Entry 6FSZ (electron microscopy, 4.60 A resolution (low resolution: residue-level contacts below are approximate; hydrogen-bond / salt-bridge calls are withheld)); this record covers chains AA and BB of the 15 polymer chains in the assembly.

Chain AA:
Molecule: Exosome complex component RRP45
From: Saccharomyces cerevisiae (strain ATCC 204508 / S288c)
Reference sequence: Q05636 (RRP45_YEAST); residues 3-305 here = UniProt positions 3-305
Amino-acid sequence (303 residues; numbered 3 to 305; the number before each row is that of its first residue):
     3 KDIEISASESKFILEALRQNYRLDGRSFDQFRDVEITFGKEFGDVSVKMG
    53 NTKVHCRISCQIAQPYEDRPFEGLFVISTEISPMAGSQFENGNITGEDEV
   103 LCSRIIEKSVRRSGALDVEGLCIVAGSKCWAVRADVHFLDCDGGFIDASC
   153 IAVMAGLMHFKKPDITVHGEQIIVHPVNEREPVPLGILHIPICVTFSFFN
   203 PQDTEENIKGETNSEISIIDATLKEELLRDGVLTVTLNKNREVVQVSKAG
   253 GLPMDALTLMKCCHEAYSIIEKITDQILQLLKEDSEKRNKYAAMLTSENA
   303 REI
Disordered / not traced: 302-305

Chain BB:
Molecule: Exosome complex component SKI6
From: Saccharomyces cerevisiae (strain ATCC 204508 / S288c)
Reference sequence: P46948 (RRP41_YEAST); residues 1-246 here = UniProt positions 1-246
Amino-acid sequence (248 residues; row label = number of the first residue in the row; numbers below 1 keep their minus sign (Gly-1 is residue -1)):
    -1 GHMSRLEIYSPEGLRLDGRRWNELRRFESSINTHPHAADGSSYMEQGNNK
    49 IITLVKGPKEPRLKSQMDTSKALLNVSVNITKFSKFERSKSSHKNERRVL
    99 EIQTSLVRMFEKNVMLNIYPRTVIDIEIHVLEQDGGIMGSLINGITLALI
   149 DAGISMFDYISGISVGLYDTTPLLDTNSLEENAMSTVTLGVVGKSEKLSL
   199 LLVEDKIPLDRLENVLAIGIAGAHRVRDLMDEELRKHAQKRVSNASAR
Disordered / not traced: -1 to 0, 245-246
Construct notes: expression tag (-1 to 0)
Swiss-Prot annotation at these positions:
  - mutagenesis: Lys62 to Ser63 (Impairs RNA-binding (at the proposed ring entry site)), Arg95 to Arg96 (Impairs RNA-binding (at the proposed ring exit site))

How chain AA and chain BB interact:
Contacting residue pairs (60):
  Glu99(AA) - Thr102(BB)
  Val102(AA) - Glu99(BB)
  Leu103(AA) - Thr102(BB)
  Leu103(AA) - Arg106(BB)
  Ser105(AA) - Arg95(BB)
  Arg106(AA) - Arg95(BB)
  Arg106(AA) - Arg96(BB)
  Arg106(AA) - Glu99(BB)
  Lys110(AA) - Glu99(BB)
  Lys110(AA) - Leu200(BB)
  Lys110(AA) - Glu202(BB)
  Arg114(AA) - Glu202(BB)
  Ser115(AA) - Lys204(BB)
  Gly116(AA) - Lys204(BB)
  His191(AA) - Lys204(BB)
  Thr206(AA) - Phe155(BB)
  Glu207(AA) - Phe155(BB)
  Asn209(AA) - Lys195(BB)
  Gly212(AA) - Lys195(BB)
  Asn215(AA) - Lys195(BB)
  Glu217(AA) - Lys195(BB)
  Arg243(AA) - Leu207(BB)
  Arg243(AA) - Asp208(BB)
  Glu244(AA) - Lys204(BB)
  Glu244(AA) - Ile205(BB)
  Val245(AA) - Asp203(BB)
  Val245(AA) - Lys204(BB)
  Val245(AA) - Ile205(BB)
  Val245(AA) - Leu207(BB)
  Val246(AA) - Glu202(BB)
  Val246(AA) - Asp203(BB)
  Gln247(AA) - Val201(BB)
  Val248(AA) - Leu199(BB)
  Val248(AA) - Leu200(BB)
  Val248(AA) - Val201(BB)
  Ser249(AA) - Leu199(BB)
  Ser249(AA) - Leu200(BB)
  Lys250(AA) - Leu196(BB)
  Lys250(AA) - Ser197(BB)
  Lys250(AA) - Leu198(BB)
  Lys250(AA) - Leu199(BB)
  Ala251(AA) - Arg106(BB)
  Ala251(AA) - Leu198(BB)
  Gly252(AA) - Arg106(BB)
  Gly252(AA) - Met107(BB)
  Gly252(AA) - Ser197(BB)
  Gly253(AA) - Arg106(BB)
  Gly253(AA) - Met107(BB)
  Gly253(AA) - Lys110(BB)
  Leu254(AA) - Leu196(BB)
  Pro255(AA) - Leu196(BB)
  Met256(AA) - Lys195(BB)
  Met256(AA) - Leu196(BB)
  Asp257(AA) - Glu194(BB)
  Asp257(AA) - Lys195(BB)
  Ala258(AA) - Glu194(BB)
  Leu261(AA) - Leu196(BB)
  Leu261(AA) - Leu199(BB)
  Met262(AA) - Leu210(BB)
  Met262(AA) - Glu211(BB)
Also at the interface, not in a pair above, chain AA (40 interface residues in all): Ile96, Asp100, Glu208, Ile210, Lys211, His266
Also at the interface, not in a pair above, chain BB (30 interface residues in all): Leu98, Ser103, Glu109, Asp156, Pro206, Leu214

Summary:
40 residues of chain AA face 30 of chain BB across their interface. Curated annotation (UniProt) lists 4
mutagenesis sites on chain BB.
Here chain AA is Exosome complex component RRP45 and chain BB is Exosome complex component SKI6, both from
Saccharomyces cerevisiae (strain ATCC 204508 / S288c). Entry 6FSZ (Structure of the nuclear RNA exosome) was
determined by electron microscopy.
